5I4R - chains A and D of the 8 polymer chains in the assembly; structure by X-ray diffraction, 3.30 A resolution.

# Chain A
Molecule: Contact-dependent inhibitor A
From: Escherichia coli NC101
Notes: fragment: toxin domain
Sequence (92 residues; each row starts with the number of its first residue):
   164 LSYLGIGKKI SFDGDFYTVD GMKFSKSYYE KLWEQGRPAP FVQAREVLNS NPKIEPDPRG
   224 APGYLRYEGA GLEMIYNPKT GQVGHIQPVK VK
Unresolved in the structure: 164-167, 255
Modified residues: Mse185 (selenomethionine); Mse237 (selenomethionine)
What the authors report for this chain:
  - catalytic residues: Arg200, His248
  - mutagenesis - Y192R, R200A, H248A: abolished catalytic activity
  - mutagenesis - Q198A, E236A, Q250A: unchanged catalytic activity
  - mutagenesis - Y192R: unchanged binding to Contact-dependent inhibitor I

# Chain D
Molecule: Elongation factor Tu
From: Escherichia coli
Notes: fragment: C-terminal
UniProtKB: A7ZSL4 (EFTU1_ECO24); numbering as in UniProt (aligned over 60-394)
Sequence (335 residues; numbered 60 to 394; the number before each row is that of its first residue):
    60 GITINTSHVE YDTPTRHYAH VDCPGHADYV KNMITGAAQM DGAILVVAAT DGPMPQTREH
   120 ILLGRQVGVP YIIVFLNKCD MVDDEELLEL VEMEVRELLS QYDFPGDDTP IVRGSALKAL
   180 EGDAEWEAKI LELAGFLDSY IPEPERAIDK PFLLPIEDVF SISGRGTVVT GRVERGIIKV
   240 GEEVEIVGIK ETQKSTCTGV EMFRKLLDEG RAGENVGVLL RGIKREEIER GQVLAKPGTI
   300 KPHTKFESEV YILSKDEGGR HTPFFKGYRP QFYFRTTDVT GTIELPEGVE MVMPGDNIKM
   360 VVTLIHPIAM DDGLRFAIRE GGRTVGAGVV AKVLG
Curated features (UniProtKB/Swiss-Prot):
  - region: Gly60 to Asn64 (G2), Asp81 to Gly84 (G3), Asn136 to Asp139 (G4), Ser174 to Leu176 (G5)
  - binding site (GTP): Asp81 to His85, Asn136 to Asp139
Small-molecule neighbours: GDP (guanosine-5'-diphosphate): Asn136, Lys137, Asp139, Met140, Ser174, Ala175, Leu176

# Chain A / chain D interface
Pairs across the interface (35):
  Gly168(A) - Lys238(D)
  Gly168(A) - Val239(D)
  Gly170(A) - Leu266(D)
  Gly170(A) - Glu268(D)
  Lys171(A) - Leu265(D)
  Lys171(A) - Leu266(D)  hydrogen bond (backbone-backbone)
  Lys171(A) - Asp267(D)  salt bridge
  Lys172(A) - Lys264(D)
  Ile173(A) - Lys264(D)  hydrogen bond (backbone-backbone)
  Ile173(A) - Leu265(D)
  Tyr180(A) - Arg263(D)
  Tyr192(A) - Glu260(D)  hydrogen bond
  Tyr192(A) - Arg263(D)  hydrogen bond (side chain-backbone)
  Trp196(A) - Glu260(D)
  Trp196(A) - Phe262(D)  hydrophobic
  Trp196(A) - Gly276(D)
  Gly199(A) - Phe219(D)
  Pro201(A) - Phe219(D)
  Pro201(A) - Val227(D)  hydrophobic
  Pro201(A) - Thr229(D)
  Ala202(A) - Glu260(D)
  Pro203(A) - Glu260(D)
  Phe204(A) - Glu260(D)  hydrogen bond (backbone-side chain)
  Val205(A) - Val259(D)
  Val205(A) - Glu260(D)
  Val205(A) - Leu278(D)  hydrophobic
  Gln206(A) - Phe219(D)
  Arg208(A) - Gly258(D)
  Arg208(A) - Asp267(D)  salt bridge
  Glu209(A) - Arg224(D)  salt bridge
  Asn212(A) - Arg224(D)
  Ser213(A) - Arg224(D)
  Ala233(A) - Ser222(D)
  Ala233(A) - Arg224(D)
  Gly234(A) - Ser222(D)
Interface residues without a listed pair, chain A (25 interface residues in all): Ile169, Val182, Asp183, Arg200
Interface residues without a listed pair, chain D (24 interface residues in all): Ile221, Thr257, Met261, Asn274, Val275

# In short
25 residues of chain A face 24 of chain D across their interface, with 5 hydrogen bonds and 3 salt bridges.
Polar contacts include Lys171(A)-Asp267(D), Arg208(A)-Asp267(D) and Glu209(A)-Arg224(D). Chain D binds GDP.
From the paper: catalytic residues Arg200(A) and His248(A); Y192R, R200A and H248A of chain A abolish
catalytic activity; 6 substitutions were tested in all.
Here chain A is Contact-dependent inhibitor A (Escherichia coli NC101) and chain D is Elongation factor Tu
(Escherichia coli). Entry 5I4R (Contact-dependent inhibition system from Escherichia coli NC101 - ternary
CdiA/CdiI/EF-Tu complex (trypsin-modified)) was determined by X-ray diffraction (same publication as 5I4Q).
